8DBY - chains A and D of the 4 polymer chains in the assembly; structure by electron microscopy, 2.26 A resolution.

Chain A:
Name: Nitrogenase molybdenum-iron protein alpha chain
Source organism: Azotobacter vinelandii
Notes: EC 1.18.6.1
UniProtKB: P07328 (NIFD_AZOVI); residues 1-492 here = UniProt positions 1-492
Chain sequence (492 residues; numbered 1 to 492; the number before each row is that of its first residue):
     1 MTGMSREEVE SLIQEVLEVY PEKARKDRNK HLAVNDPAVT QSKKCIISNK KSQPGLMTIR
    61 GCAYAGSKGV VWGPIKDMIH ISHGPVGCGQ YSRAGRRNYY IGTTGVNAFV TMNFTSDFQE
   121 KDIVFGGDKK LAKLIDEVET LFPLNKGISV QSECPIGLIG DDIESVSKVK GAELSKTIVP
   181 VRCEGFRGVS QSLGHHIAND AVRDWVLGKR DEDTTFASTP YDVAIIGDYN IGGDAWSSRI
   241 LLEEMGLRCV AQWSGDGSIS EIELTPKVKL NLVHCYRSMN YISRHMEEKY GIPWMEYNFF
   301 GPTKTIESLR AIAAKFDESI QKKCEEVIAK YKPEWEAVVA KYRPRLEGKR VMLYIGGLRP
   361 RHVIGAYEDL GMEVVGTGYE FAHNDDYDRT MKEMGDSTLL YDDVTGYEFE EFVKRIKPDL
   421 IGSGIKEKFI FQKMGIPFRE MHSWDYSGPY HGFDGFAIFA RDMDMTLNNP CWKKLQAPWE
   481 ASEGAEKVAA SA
Not modelled in the structure: 1-3, 481-492
Ion coordination: fe(8)-S(7) cluster Fe: Cys-62, Cys-88, Cys-154 (shared with 3 residues of chain B); Fe ion near Cys-275 (its only coordinating residue here)
Ligand contacts:
  - fe(8)-S(7) cluster (CLF): Cys-62, Tyr-64, Pro-85, Gly-87, Cys-88, Tyr-91, Glu-153, Cys-154, Gly-185
  - 3-hydroxy-3-carboxy-adipic acid (HCA): Ala-65, Gly-95, Arg-96, Gln-191, Gly-424, Ile-425, Lys-426, His-442
  - ICS (iron-sulfur-molybdenum cluster with interstitial carbon): Val-70, Arg-96, His-195, Tyr-229, Ile-231, Cys-275, Arg-277, Ser-278, Ile-355, Gly-356, Gly-357, Leu-358, Arg-359, Pro-360, Glu-380, Phe-381, Met-441, His-442
UniProt features mapped onto this chain:
  - binding site ([8Fe-7S] cluster): Cys-62, Cys-88, Cys-154
  - binding site ([7Fe-Mo-9S-C-homocitryl] cluster): Cys-275, His-442

Chain D:
Name: Nitrogenase molybdenum-iron protein beta chain
Source organism: Azotobacter vinelandii
Notes: EC 1.18.6.1
UniProtKB: P07329 (NIFK_AZOVI); residues 1-523 here = UniProt positions 1-523
Chain sequence (523 residues; row label = number of the first residue in the row):
     1 MSQQVDKIKA SYPLFLDQDY KDMLAKKRDG FEEKYPQDKI DEVFQWTTTK EYQELNFQRE
    61 ALTVNPAKAC QPLGAVLCAL GFEKTMPYVH GSQGCVAYFR SYFNRHFREP VSCVSDSMTE
   121 DAAVFGGQQN MKDGLQNCKA TYKPDMIAVS TTCMAEVIGD DLNAFINNSK KEGFIPDEFP
   181 VPFAHTPSFV GSHVTGWDNM FEGIARYFTL KSMDDKVVGS NKKINIVPGF ETYLGNFRVI
   241 KRMLSEMGVG YSLLSDPEEV LDTPADGQFR MYAGGTTQEE MKDAPNALNT VLLQPWHLEK
   301 TKKFVEGTWK HEVPKLNIPM GLDWTDEFLM KVSEISGQPI PASLTKERGR LVDMMTDSHT
   361 WLHGKRFALW GDPDFVMGLV KFLLELGCEP VHILCHNGNK RWKKAVDAIL AASPYGKNAT
   421 VYIGKDLWHL RSLVFTDKPD FMIGNSYGKF IQRDTLHKGK EFEVPLIRIG FPIFDRHHLH
   481 RSTTLGYEGA MQILTTLVNS ILERLDEETR GMQATDYNHD LVR
Not modelled in the structure: 1
Ion coordination: fe(8)-S(7) cluster Fe: Cys-70, Cys-95, Cys-153, Ser-188 (shared with 3 residues of chain C); Fe ion site 1: Arg-108, Glu-109 (shared with 2 residues of chain B); Fe ion site 2: Asp-353, Asp-357
Ligand contacts: fe(8)-S(7) cluster (CLF): Cys-70, Pro-72, Ser-92, Gly-94, Cys-95, Tyr-98, Phe-99, Thr-152, Cys-153, Ser-188
UniProt features mapped onto this chain:
  - binding site ([8Fe-7S] cluster): Cys-70, Cys-95, Cys-153, Ser-188

How chain A and chain D interact:
Contacting residue pairs - 51 pairs, chain A then chain D:
  Arg-93(A) / Leu-521(D)
  Ala-94(A) / Leu-521(D)  hydrophobic
  Arg-97(A) / Asp-520(D)  salt bridge
  Tyr-99(A) / Tyr-517(D)
  Tyr-99(A) / Asn-518(D)  hydrogen bond
  Tyr-99(A) / Asp-520(D)  hydrogen bond
  Tyr-100(A) / Tyr-517(D)
  Ile-101(A) / Gln-513(D)
  Gly-102(A) / Gln-513(D)
  Gly-102(A) / Asp-516(D)
  Thr-103(A) / Met-512(D)
  Thr-103(A) / Gln-513(D)  hydrogen bond
  Thr-104(A) / Met-512(D)
  Phe-429(A) / Asp-357(D)
  Gln-432(A) / Thr-356(D)  hydrogen bond (side chain-backbone)
  Gln-432(A) / Asp-357(D)
  Gln-432(A) / His-359(D)
  Lys-433(A) / Asp-353(D)  salt bridge
  Arg-439(A) / Thr-360(D)
  Tyr-446(A) / Trp-361(D)
  Tyr-446(A) / Val-522(D)
  Tyr-446(A) / Arg-523(D)
  Met-465(A) / His-359(D)
  Met-465(A) / Thr-360(D)
  Met-465(A) / His-363(D)
  Thr-466(A) / His-359(D)  hydrogen bond
  Thr-466(A) / Thr-360(D)
  Asn-468(A) / Tyr-415(D)
  Asn-469(A) / His-359(D)
  Asn-469(A) / His-363(D)
  Pro-470(A) / Glu-385(D)
  Pro-470(A) / Tyr-415(D)
  Cys-471(A) / Thr-356(D)
  Trp-472(A) / Thr-356(D)
  Lys-474(A) / Leu-322(D)
  Lys-474(A) / Asp-323(D)  salt bridge
  Lys-474(A) / Arg-348(D)  hydrogen bond (backbone-side chain)
  Lys-474(A) / Val-352(D)
  Leu-475(A) / Arg-348(D)
  Leu-475(A) / Val-352(D)  hydrophobic
  Gln-476(A) / Arg-348(D)
  Ala-477(A) / Arg-348(D)
  Pro-478(A) / Asp-326(D)
  Pro-478(A) / Met-330(D)  hydrophobic
  Pro-478(A) / Arg-348(D)
  Trp-479(A) / Asp-326(D)
  Trp-479(A) / Ile-340(D)  hydrophobic
  Trp-479(A) / Thr-345(D)  hydrogen bond
  Trp-479(A) / Arg-348(D)
  Trp-479(A) / Tyr-487(D)
  Glu-480(A) / Thr-345(D)
Also at the interface, not in a pair above, chain A (32 interface residues in all): Asn-107, Trp-236, Lys-428, Asp-445
Also at the interface, not in a pair above, chain D (31 interface residues in all): Leu-329, Met-355, Leu-384, Gly-387

Summary:
32 residues of chain A and 31 residues of chain D are in contact; the contacts include 7 hydrogen bonds and 3
salt bridges. Polar pairs include Arg-97(A)/Asp-520(D), Lys-433(A)/Asp-353(D) and Lys-474(A)/Asp-323(D). Chain
A binds compound ICS, 3-hydroxy-3-carboxy-adipic acid and fe(8)-S(7) cluster.
Here chain A is Nitrogenase molybdenum-iron protein alpha chain and chain D is Nitrogenase molybdenum-iron
protein beta chain, both from Azotobacter vinelandii. Entry 8DBY (CryoEM structure of anaerobically prepared
nitrogenase MoFe-protein on ultrathin carbon) was determined by electron microscopy, deposited together with
8TC3, 8DFC and 8DFD.
